2P8W - chains T and S; structure by electron microscopy, 11.30 A resolution (very low resolution: no residue pairs are listed; an interface is given only as per-side residue counts).

# Chain T
Protein: Elongation factor 2
Organism: Saccharomyces cerevisiae
UniProtKB: P32324 (EF2_YEAST); residues 1-842 here = UniProt positions 1-842
Chain sequence (842 residues; numbered 1 to 842; the number before each row is that of its first residue):
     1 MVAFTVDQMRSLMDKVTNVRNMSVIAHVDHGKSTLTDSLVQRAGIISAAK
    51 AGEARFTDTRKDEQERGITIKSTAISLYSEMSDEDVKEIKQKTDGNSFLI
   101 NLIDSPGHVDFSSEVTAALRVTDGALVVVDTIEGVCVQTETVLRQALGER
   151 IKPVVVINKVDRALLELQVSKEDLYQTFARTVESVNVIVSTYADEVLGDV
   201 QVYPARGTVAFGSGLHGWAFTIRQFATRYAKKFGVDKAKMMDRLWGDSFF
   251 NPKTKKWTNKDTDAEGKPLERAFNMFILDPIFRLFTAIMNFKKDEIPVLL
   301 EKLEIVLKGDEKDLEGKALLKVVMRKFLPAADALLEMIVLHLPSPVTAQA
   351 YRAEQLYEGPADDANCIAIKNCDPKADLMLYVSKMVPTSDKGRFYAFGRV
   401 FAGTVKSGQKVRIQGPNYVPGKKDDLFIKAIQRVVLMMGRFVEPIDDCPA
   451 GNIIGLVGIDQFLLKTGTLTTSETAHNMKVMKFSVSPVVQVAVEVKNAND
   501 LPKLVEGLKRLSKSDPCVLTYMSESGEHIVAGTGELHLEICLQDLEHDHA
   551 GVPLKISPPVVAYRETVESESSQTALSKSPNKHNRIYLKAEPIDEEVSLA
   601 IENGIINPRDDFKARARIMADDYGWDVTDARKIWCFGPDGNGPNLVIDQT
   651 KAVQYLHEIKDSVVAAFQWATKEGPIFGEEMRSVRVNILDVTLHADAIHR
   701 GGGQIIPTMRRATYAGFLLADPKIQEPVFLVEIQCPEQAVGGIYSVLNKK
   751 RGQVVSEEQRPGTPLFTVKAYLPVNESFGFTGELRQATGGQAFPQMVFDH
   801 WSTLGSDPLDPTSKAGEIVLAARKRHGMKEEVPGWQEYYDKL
Disordered / not traced: 1-2, 49-66, 725-729, 760-762
Swiss-Prot annotation at these positions:
  - binding site (GTP): Ala-26 to Ser-33, Asn-158 to Asp-161, Ser-213 to Leu-215
  - modified residue: Lys-509 (N6,N6,N6-trimethyllysine), Ser-579 (Phosphoserine), Lys-613 (N6,N6-dimethyllysine), His-699 (Diphthamide), Thr-713 (Phosphothreonine), Thr-763 (Phosphothreonine)
  - cross-link: Lys-841 (Glycyl lysine isopeptide (Lys-Gly) (interchain with G-Cter in ubiquitin))
  - mutagenesis: Arg-180 (R180G: Causes resistance to fusidic acid and reduces sensitivity to sordarin), Val-187 (V187F: Causes resistance to fusidic acid and reduces sensitivity to sordarin), Gln-490 (Q490E: Reduces sensitivity to sordarin), Tyr-521 (Y521D/N/S: Reduces sensitivity to fusidic acid and sordarin), Ser-523 (S523F/P: Causes resistance to fusidic acid and sordarin), Ile-529 (I529T: Reduces sensitivity to sordarin), Pro-559 (P559L/R: Causes resistance to fusidic acid and sordarin), Ala-562 (A562P: Reduces sensitivity to fusidic acid and causes resistance to sordarin), Pro-580 (P580H: Causes impaired ribosomal translocation with an increased rate of -1 programmed ribosomal frameshift read-through during translation), His-694 (H694A: Abolished ability to promote translation elongation), Asp-696 (D696A: Leads to conditional growth defects, sensitivity to translation inhibitors, and decreased translation), Ile-698 (I698A: Leads to conditional growth defects, sensitivity to translation inhibitors, and decreased translation), 5 further mutagenesis entries in UniProt
Ligand contacts: GMP-PNP (GNP; phosphoaminophosphonic acid-guanylate ester): His-27, Val-28, Asp-29, His-30, Gly-31, Lys-32, Ser-33, Thr-34, Asn-158, Lys-159, Asp-161, Ser-213, Gly-214, Leu-215, His-216

# Chain S
Protein: Elongation factor Tu-B
Organism: Thermus thermophilus
Notes: fragment: switch 1 loop
UniProtKB: P60339 (EFTU2_THET8); residues 35-69 here correspond to UniProt positions 36-70 (UniProt number = residue number + 1)
Chain sequence (35 residues; each row starts with the number of its first residue):
    35 TAAENPNVEVKDYGDIDKAPEERARGITINTAHVE
Swiss-Prot annotation at these positions:
  - region: Gly-60 to Asn-64 (G2)
Ligand contacts: GMP-PNP (GNP; phosphoaminophosphonic acid-guanylate ester): Tyr-47, Ile-61, Thr-62

# How chain T and chain S interact
At this resolution (11 A) residue pairs are not listed: 47 residues of chain T and 28 of chain S lie at the interface.

# Summary
47 residues of chain T and 28 residues of chain S are in contact. GMP-PNP is bound between chain T and chain
S. UniProt lists 15 GTP-binding residues and 17 mutagenesis sites on chain T.
Here chain T is Elongation factor 2 (Saccharomyces cerevisiae) and chain S is Elongation factor Tu-B (Thermus
thermophilus). Entry 2P8W (Fitted structure of eEF2 in the 80S:eEF2:GDPNP cryo-EM reconstruction) was
determined by electron microscopy together with 2P8X, 2P8Y and 2P8Z from the same study.
